Entry 9QM5 (X-ray diffraction, 1.80 A resolution); this record covers chains E and F of the 6 polymer chains in the assembly.

# Chain E
Molecule: Beta subunit of the Methyl-coenzyme M reductase from ANME-2c
From: Candidatus Methanogasteraceae archaeon
Notes: EC 2.8.4.1
Chain sequence (434 residues; row label = number of the first residue in the row):
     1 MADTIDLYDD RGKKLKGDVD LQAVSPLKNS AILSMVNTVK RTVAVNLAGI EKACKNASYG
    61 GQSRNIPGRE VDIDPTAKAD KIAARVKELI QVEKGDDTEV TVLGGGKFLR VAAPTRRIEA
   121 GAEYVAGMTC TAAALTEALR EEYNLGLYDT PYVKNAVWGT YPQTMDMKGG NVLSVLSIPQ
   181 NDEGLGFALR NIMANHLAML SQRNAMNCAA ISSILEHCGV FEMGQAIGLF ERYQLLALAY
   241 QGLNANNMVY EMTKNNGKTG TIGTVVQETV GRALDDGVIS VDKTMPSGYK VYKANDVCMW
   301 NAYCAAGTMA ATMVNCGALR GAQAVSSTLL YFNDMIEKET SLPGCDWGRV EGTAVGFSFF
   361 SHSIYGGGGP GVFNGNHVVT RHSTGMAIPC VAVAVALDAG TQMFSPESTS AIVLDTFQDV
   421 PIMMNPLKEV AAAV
Not modelled in the structure: 1
Ligand contacts:
  - 1-thioethanesulfonic acid (COM): Phe359, Ser363, Tyr365
  - factor 430 (F43): Ser363, Ile364, Tyr365
  - krypton (KR): Val43, Ala44, Leu173, Ser174, Val175, Val413, Thr416, Phe417
  - Coenzyme B (TP7): Phe359, Phe360, Tyr365, Gly366, Gly367, His377, Val378, Val379

# Chain F
Molecule: Gamma subunit of the Methyl-coenzyme M reductase from ANME-2c
From: Candidatus Methanogasteraceae archaeon
Notes: EC 2.8.4.1
Chain sequence (265 residues; each row starts with the number of its first residue):
     1 MAYTPQYYPG SSHVAVNRRK HMSGDVEKLR TVSDDDLVAA LGHRAPGADY PSTHPPLAEM
    61 GEPDCPVRQM VEPTPGAAAG DRVRYSQFTD SMYSAPSIPY FRSYYAAINF RGVDPGTLSG
   121 RQIVEARERD MEAQCKAAIE SEMTCPALAG LRGCTVHGHS LRLAEDGMMF DMLQRTHIEG
   181 GNVIEDKDQV GVPIDRKVNL GKPMSDAEAK KRTTIYRTDG VKYRDEEEVL DHVHLVHHRR
   241 TMYGYRPETA AETAPGVGPV TYHTV
Not modelled in the structure: 1
Ligand contacts:
  - factor 430 (F43): Leu118, Ser119, Gly120, Arg121, Cys154, Thr155, Val156, His157, Gly158, His159, Ser160
  - krypton (KR), molecule 1: Val32, Asp36, Leu37, Ala40, Ile139, Leu151, Glu185, Val198, Leu200
  - krypton (KR), molecule 2: Phe88, Ile139, Thr144, Pro146, Ala149, Gly150, Leu200
  - krypton (KR), molecule 3: Tyr100, Phe101, Tyr104

# Chain E / chain F interface
Residue-residue contacts (146):
  Asp10(E) with Pro66(F)
  Arg11(E) with Asp64(F), salt bridge; Pro66(F); Gln69(F), hydrogen bond
  Arg203(E) with Pro63(F); Cys65(F); Arg68(F)
  Asn204(E) with Pro66(F)
  Ala205(E) with Cys65(F), hydrogen bond (backbone-side chain); Val67(F), hydrophobic
  Met206(E) with Pro66(F), hydrophobic; Val67(F), hydrophobic
  Leu229(E) with Arg246(F); Pro247(F); Glu248(F)
  Phe230(E) with Tyr245(F); Pro247(F)
  Tyr233(E) with Pro247(F), hydrophobic
  Tyr250(E) with Met70(F), hydrophobic
  Thr253(E) with Met70(F); Val71(F)
  Lys254(E) with Met70(F)
  Gly257(E) with Met70(F); Val71(F); Glu72(F), hydrogen bond (backbone-backbone); Arg111(F), hydrogen bond (backbone-side chain)
  Lys258(E) with Glu72(F); Arg111(F), hydrogen bond (backbone-side chain)
  Thr259(E) with Arg111(F)
  Gly260(E) with Arg111(F), hydrogen bond (backbone-side chain)
  Thr261(E) with Ala107(F), hydrogen bond (side chain-backbone); Ile108(F), hydrogen bond (side chain-backbone); Phe110(F); Arg111(F)
  Ile262(E) with Ala107(F), hydrogen bond (backbone-backbone)
  Gly263(E) with Ala107(F), hydrogen bond (backbone-backbone); Ile108(F)
  Gln267(E) with Tyr3(F); Pro5(F); Tyr7(F)
  Val270(E) with Tyr3(F)
  Gly271(E) with Tyr3(F)
  Asp282(E) with Arg239(F), salt bridge
  Lys283(E) with Leu235(F); Val265(F)
  Thr284(E) with Val265(F)
  Met285(E) with Glu228(F); Asp231(F); Thr264(F); Val265(F), hydrophobic
  Pro286(E) with Glu228(F); Thr264(F)
  Ser287(E) with Gly10(F); Glu228(F), hydrogen bond
  Tyr289(E) with Gln6(F); Tyr8(F); Pro9(F); His232(F)
  Lys290(E) with Gln6(F), hydrogen bond (backbone-side chain)
  Val291(E) with Leu235(F), hydrophobic; Arg239(F)
  Tyr292(E) with Tyr3(F); Gln6(F); Arg239(F), hydrogen bond (backbone-side chain)
  Ala294(E) with Thr249(F)
  Val297(E) with Tyr243(F), hydrophobic; Pro247(F); Glu248(F); Thr249(F)
  Cys298(E) with Pro247(F)
  Met313(E) with Val67(F), hydrophobic; Val71(F)
  Val314(E) with Val71(F)
  Asn315(E) with Arg111(F); Gly112(F), hydrogen bond (side chain-backbone); Val113(F), hydrogen bond (side chain-backbone)
  Gly317(E) with Val71(F)
  Ala318(E) with Val71(F); Glu72(F); Pro73(F); Thr74(F), hydrogen bond (backbone-backbone); Ala77(F); Arg111(F); Gly112(F)
  Leu319(E) with Ala77(F); Gly112(F); Arg127(F), hydrogen bond (backbone-side chain)
  Arg320(E) with Leu57(F); Glu62(F), salt bridge; Arg68(F), hydrogen bond (side chain-backbone); Val71(F), hydrogen bond (side chain-backbone); Pro73(F); Arg127(F), hydrogen bond (backbone-side chain)
  Gln323(E) with Val83(F); Asp114(F), hydrogen bond; Glu125(F), hydrogen bond
  Ala324(E) with Val113(F); Asp114(F)
  Ser327(E) with Val113(F); Asp114(F), hydrogen bond; Pro115(F)
  Tyr331(E) with Tyr100(F); Ser103(F); Tyr104(F), hydrophobic; Pro115(F); Thr117(F), hydrogen bond
  Asp334(E) with Tyr104(F), hydrogen bond
  Met335(E) with Tyr104(F), hydrophobic; Ala107(F), hydrophobic; Ile108(F), hydrophobic
  Glu337(E) with His232(F); Val236(F); Arg240(F), salt bridge
  Lys338(E) with Tyr7(F); Tyr8(F); Tyr104(F), hydrogen bond; His232(F)
  Glu339(E) with Tyr3(F), hydrogen bond; Pro5(F); Gln6(F), hydrogen bond (side chain-backbone); Tyr7(F), hydrogen bond (side chain-backbone)
  Ser341(E) with His232(F), hydrogen bond; Val236(F); Arg239(F), hydrogen bond (backbone-side chain)
  Leu342(E) with Arg239(F)
  Pro343(E) with Arg239(F); Arg240(F); Tyr243(F), hydrophobic
  Trp347(E) with Arg240(F); Tyr243(F), hydrogen bond (side chain-backbone); Gly244(F); Pro247(F)
  Gly348(E) with Arg240(F)
  Glu351(E) with Arg240(F), salt bridge
  His362(E) with Asp114(F), salt bridge; Glu125(F), salt bridge
  Ala396(E) with Arg68(F), hydrogen bond (backbone-side chain)
  Leu397(E) with Val67(F), hydrophobic; Arg68(F), hydrogen bond (backbone-side chain)
  Asp398(E) with Arg68(F), hydrogen bond (backbone-side chain)
  Ala399(E) with His54(F); Leu57(F), hydrophobic; Met60(F)
  Gly400(E) with Thr53(F); His54(F)
  Thr401(E) with Arg127(F)
Other interface residues (no listed pair), chain E (70 interface residues in all): Asn256, Gly288, Lys293, Asn295, Ser326, Arg349
Other interface residues (no listed pair), chain F (62 interface residues in all): Thr4, Ser11, Met22, Asn109, Gly116, Ala126

# In short
70 residues of chain E and 62 residues of chain F are in contact; the contacts include 35 hydrogen bonds and 7
salt bridges. Among the polar pairs are Arg11(E)-Asp64(F), Asp282(E)-Arg239(F) and Arg320(E)-Glu62(F). Factor
430 is bound between chain E and chain F.
Chain E is Beta subunit of the Methyl-coenzyme M reductase from ANME-2c and chain F is Gamma subunit of the
Methyl-coenzyme M reductase from ANME-2c, both from Candidatus Methanogasteraceae archaeon; the structure,
Krypton-pressurized Methyl-Coenzyme M reductase of an ANME-2c isolated from a microbial enrichment, was
determined by X-ray diffraction, deposited together with 9QQT, 9QR1 and 9QR3.
